Entry 2CO2 (X-ray diffraction, 2.30 A resolution); this record covers chains A and B.

Chain A:
Name: Safa pilus subunit
Organism: Salmonella enterica
Notes: fragment: core pilin domain, nte deleted, residues 48-170
UniProt: Q8ZRK4 (Q8ZRK4_SALTY); residues 22-144 here correspond to UniProt positions 48-170 (UniProt number = residue number + 26)
Amino-acid sequence (125 residues; row label = number of the first residue in the row):
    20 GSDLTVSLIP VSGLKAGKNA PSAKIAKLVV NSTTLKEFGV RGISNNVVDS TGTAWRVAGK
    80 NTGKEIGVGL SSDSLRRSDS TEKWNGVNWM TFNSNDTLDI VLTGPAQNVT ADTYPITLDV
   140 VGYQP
Unresolved in the structure: 20-22, 144

Chain B:
Name: Safa N-terminal extension
Notes: fragment: n-terminal extension, residues 27-45
UniProt: Q8ZRK4 (Q8ZRK4_SALTY); residues 1-19 here correspond to UniProt positions 27-45 (UniProt number = residue number + 26)
Amino-acid sequence (19 residues; each row starts with the number of its first residue):
     1 GSALPNSEQQ KSVDIVFSS
Unresolved in the structure: 1-3

Chain A / chain B interface:
Residue-residue contacts (56):
  Leu23(A) - Ser7(B)
  Leu23(A) - Gln9(B)
  Val25(A) - Lys11(B)
  Leu27(A) - Lys11(B)
  Leu27(A) - Val13(B)
  Pro29(A) - Asp14(B)
  Pro29(A) - Ile15(B)  hydrophobic
  Leu33(A) - Ile15(B)  hydrophobic
  Leu33(A) - Val16(B)
  Leu33(A) - Phe17(B)
  Leu33(A) - Ser18(B)  hydrogen bond (backbone-backbone)
  Lys34(A) - Phe17(B)
  Lys34(A) - Ser18(B)
  Lys34(A) - Ser19(B)
  Ala35(A) - Ser18(B)  hydrogen bond (backbone-backbone)
  Asn38(A) - Phe17(B)
  Ile44(A) - Ile15(B)
  Ala45(A) - Ile15(B)  hydrophobic
  Leu54(A) - Leu4(B)  hydrophobic
  Leu54(A) - Ser7(B)
  Lys79(A) - Asp14(B)  salt bridge
  Val128(A) - Phe17(B)  hydrophobic
  Ala130(A) - Phe17(B)
  Ala130(A) - Ser19(B)
  Asp131(A) - Ile15(B)
  Asp131(A) - Val16(B)
  Asp131(A) - Phe17(B)  hydrogen bond (backbone-backbone)
  Thr132(A) - Asp14(B)
  Thr132(A) - Ile15(B)
  Tyr133(A) - Val13(B)
  Tyr133(A) - Asp14(B)
  Tyr133(A) - Ile15(B)  hydrogen bond (backbone-backbone)
  Tyr133(A) - Phe17(B)  hydrophobic
  Pro134(A) - Val13(B)
  Pro134(A) - Asp14(B)
  Ile135(A) - Lys11(B)
  Ile135(A) - Ser12(B)
  Ile135(A) - Val13(B)  hydrogen bond (backbone-backbone)
  Ile135(A) - Ile15(B)  hydrophobic
  Thr136(A) - Gln10(B)
  Thr136(A) - Lys11(B)
  Thr136(A) - Ser12(B)  hydrogen bond
  Leu137(A) - Gln9(B)
  Leu137(A) - Gln10(B)
  Leu137(A) - Lys11(B)  hydrogen bond (backbone-backbone)
  Asp138(A) - Glu8(B)
  Asp138(A) - Gln9(B)
  Asp138(A) - Gln10(B)
  Val139(A) - Glu8(B)
  Val139(A) - Gln9(B)  hydrogen bond (backbone-backbone)
  Val140(A) - Leu4(B)
  Val140(A) - Glu8(B)
  Gly141(A) - Leu4(B)  hydrogen bond (backbone-backbone)
  Gly141(A) - Ser7(B)  hydrogen bond (backbone-side chain)
  Tyr142(A) - Leu4(B)  hydrophobic
  Gln143(A) - Leu4(B)
Interface residues without a listed pair, chain A (32 interface residues in all): Ile62, Ile85, Trp108, Leu121, Thr129
Interface residues without a listed pair, chain B (15 interface residues in all): Pro5

In short:
32 residues of chain A face 15 of chain B across their interface, with 10 hydrogen bonds and 1 salt bridge.
Among the polar pairs are Lys79(A)-Asp14(B), Thr136(A)-Ser12(B) and Gly141(A)-Ser7(B).
Chain A is Safa pilus subunit (Salmonella enterica) and chain B is Safa N-terminal extension; the structure,
Salmonella enterica SafA pilin in complex with a 19-residue SafA Nte peptide (F3A mutant), was determined by
X-ray diffraction, deposited together with 2CNY, 2CNZ, 2CO1, 2CO4, 2CO6 and 2CO7.
